Entry 3OA6 (X-ray diffraction, 2.35 A resolution); this record covers chains A and G of the 7 polymer chains in the assembly.

[Chain A]
Name: Male-specific lethal 3 homolog
Organism: Homo sapiens
Notes: fragment: Chromodomain
UniProtKB: Q8N5Y2 (MS3L1_HUMAN); residue numbers follow UniProt; this construct covers 1-101
Chain sequence (110 residues; each row starts with the number of its first residue; numbers below 1 keep their minus sign (Met-8 is residue -8)):
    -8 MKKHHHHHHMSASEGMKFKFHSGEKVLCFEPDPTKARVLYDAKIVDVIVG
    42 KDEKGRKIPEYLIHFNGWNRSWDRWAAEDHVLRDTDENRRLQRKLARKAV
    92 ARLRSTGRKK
Not modelled in the structure: -8 to 8, 93-101
Sequence notes: expression tag (-8 to 0)
From the paper describing this entry:
  - binding site for the 16-nt DNA strand: Arg65, Trp66
  - binding site for the 16-nt DNA strand: His55, Asn57, Asn60
  - binding site for H4 peptide monomethylated at lysine 20 (chain G): Tyr31, Phe56, Trp59, Trp63, Arg65
  - mutagenesis - H55A/R65A (10-fold), R65A: decreased binding to DNA

[Chain G]
Name: H4 peptide monomethylated at lysine 20
Notes: fragment: Histone H4
Chain sequence (24 residues; row label = number of the first residue in the row):
     9 GLGKGGAKRHRKVLRDNIQGITKY
Not modelled in the structure: 9-17, 23-32
Modified positions: Lys20 (n-methyl-lysine; MLZ)

[Chain A / chain G interface]
Residue-residue contacts - 11 pairs, chain A then chain G:
  Asp23(A) with His18(G), salt bridge; Arg19(G), salt bridge
  Lys26(A) with His18(G); Arg19(G); Val21(G)
  Ala27(A) with Leu22(G)
  Tyr31(A) with Lys20(G)
  Phe56(A) with Lys20(G)
  Trp63(A) with Arg19(G); Lys20(G)
  Arg65(A) with Arg19(G)
Also at the interface, not in a pair above, chain A (11 interface residues in all): Glu21, Pro22, Thr25, Trp59
From the paper, about this interface:
  - specific contacts: Lys20(G)-Trp63(A)
  - interface residues, chain A: Arg65(A)

[Overview]
The interface between chain A and chain G involves 11 residues on one side and 5 on the other; the contacts
include 2 salt bridges. Among the polar pairs are Asp23(A)-His18(G) and Asp23(A)-Arg19(G). The paper describes
a contact between Lys20(G) and Trp63(A). The paper reports a binding site for the 16-nt DNA strand at
Arg65(A), Trp66(A) and His55(A) among others; H55A/R65A and R65A of chain A reduce binding to DNA.
Here chain A is Male-specific lethal 3 homolog (Homo sapiens) and chain G is H4 peptide monomethylated at
lysine 20. Entry 3OA6 (Human MSL3 Chromodomain bound to DNA and H4K20me1 peptide) was determined by X-ray
diffraction together with 3M9Q from the same study.
